Entry 5D9V (X-ray diffraction, 1.69 A resolution); this record covers chain A.

Chain A:
Protein: Dehydroascorbate reductase
From: Oryza sativa subsp. japonica
UniProtKB: Q65XA0 (Q65XA0_ORYSJ); residues 1-213 here = UniProt positions 1-213
Amino-acid sequence (230 residues; numbered -16 to 213; the number before each row is that of its first residue; numbers below 1 keep their minus sign (Met-16 is residue -16)):
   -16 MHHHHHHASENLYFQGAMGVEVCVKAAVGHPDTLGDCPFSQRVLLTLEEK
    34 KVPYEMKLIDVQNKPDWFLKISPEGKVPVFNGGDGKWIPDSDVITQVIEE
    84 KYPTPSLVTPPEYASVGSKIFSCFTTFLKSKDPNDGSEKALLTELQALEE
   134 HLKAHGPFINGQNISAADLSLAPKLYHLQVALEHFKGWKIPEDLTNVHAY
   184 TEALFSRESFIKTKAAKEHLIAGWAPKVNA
Unresolved in the structure: -16 to 0, 212-213
Construct notes: initiating methionine (-16); expression tag (-15 to 0)
Modified / non-standard residues: Cys20 (cysteinesulfonic acid; OCS)
UniProt features mapped onto this chain:
  - active site: Cys20 (Nucleophile)
  - binding site (glutathione): Lys8, Asp19, Lys47, Val60, Ser74, His160, Trp207
  - binding site (L-ascorbate): Lys8, Asp19, Lys210
  - mutagenesis: Lys8 (K8A: Reduces catalytic activity 3-fold), Cys20 (C20A/S: Loss of catalytic activity), Lys47 (K47A: No effect on catalytic activity)
Ligand contacts:
  - Ca2+ (CA), molecule 1: His13, Pro14, Asp15, Thr16
  - Ca2+ (CA), molecule 2: Lys197, Ala199, Lys200, Glu201
What the authors report for this chain:
  - post-translational modification sites: Cys20
  - contacts within the chain: Lys8-Cys20 (hydrogen bond)
  - conformationally variable residues (side-chain flip): Lys8
  - mutagenesis - K8A: decreased catalytic activity
  - mutagenesis - K47A: unchanged catalytic activity
  - catalytic residues: Lys8, Ser23 (proposed by the authors, not directly observed)

Summary:
Bound to chain A: Ca2+. UniProt lists active-site residue Cys20, 7 glutathione-binding residues, 3
L-ascorbate-binding residues and 3 mutagenesis sites. The paper reports catalytic residues Lys8 and Ser23; K8A
reduces catalytic activity.
Chain A is Dehydroascorbate reductase (Oryza sativa subsp. japonica); the structure, Crystal structure of
oxidized dehydroascorbate reductase (OsDHAR) from Oryza sativa L. japonica, was determined by X-ray
diffraction, deposited together with 5D9T, 5D9W and 5D9X.
